6SWT - chains A and B; structure by X-ray diffraction, 1.20 A resolution.

# Chain A
Protein: Alpha-actinin-2
Organism: Homo sapiens
UniProtKB: P35609 (ACTN2_HUMAN); residue numbers follow UniProt; this construct covers 19-270
Amino-acid sequence (254 residues; row label = number of the first residue in the row):
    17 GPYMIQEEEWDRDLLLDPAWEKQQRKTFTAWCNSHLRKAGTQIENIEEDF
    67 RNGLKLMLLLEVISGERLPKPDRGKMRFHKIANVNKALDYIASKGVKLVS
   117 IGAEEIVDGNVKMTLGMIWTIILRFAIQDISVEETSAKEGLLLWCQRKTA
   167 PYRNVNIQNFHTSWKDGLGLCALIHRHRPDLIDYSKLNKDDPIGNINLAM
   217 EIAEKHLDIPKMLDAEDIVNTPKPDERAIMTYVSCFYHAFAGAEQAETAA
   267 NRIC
Not modelled in the structure: 17-29, 258-270
Sequence notes: expression tag (17-18)
Curated features (UniProtKB/Swiss-Prot):
  - modified residue: T237 (Phosphothreonine)
  - natural variant: A119 (A119T: In CMH23 and CMD1AA), L131 (L131P: In MPD6; uncertain significance), M228 (M228T: In CMH23)

# Chain B
Protein: Affimer 9
Organism: synthetic construct
Amino-acid sequence (91 residues; each row starts with the number of its first residue):
     2 SENSLEIEELARFAVDEHNKKENALLEFVRVVKAKEQHQFHMSWTWTMYY
    52 LTLEAKDGGKKKLYEAKVWVKHHPAYIADINFKELQEFKPV
Not modelled in the structure: 2-4

# Interface between chain A and chain B
Pairs across the interface (32):
  P195(A) with I78(B)
  D196(A) with I78(B); A79(B)
  L197(A) with Y77(B); I78(B), hydrogen bond (backbone-backbone); A79(B), hydrophobic
  I198(A) with A76(B); I78(B)
  D199(A) with A76(B), hydrogen bond (backbone-backbone); I78(B)
  K202(A) with P75(B); A76(B)
  L203(A) with H74(B); A76(B), hydrophobic
  D206(A) with M43(B)
  D207(A) with M43(B); S44(B)
  G210(A) with W45(B), hydrogen bond (backbone-side chain)
  N213(A) with W45(B)
  L214(A) with W45(B), hydrophobic; H74(B); A76(B), hydrophobic
  E217(A) with K72(B), salt bridge; F83(B)
  I218(A) with Y77(B), hydrophobic; F83(B), hydrophobic
  K221(A) with Y77(B), hydrogen bond; D80(B), salt bridge; N82(B), hydrogen bond (side chain-backbone); F83(B)
  H222(A) with Y77(B), hydrogen bond; A79(B)
Interface residues without a listed pair, chain A (17 interface residues in all): K227

# Overview
The interface between chain A and chain B involves 17 residues on one side and 13 on the other, with 6
hydrogen bonds and 2 salt bridges. Polar pairs include E217(A)-K72(B), K221(A)-D80(B) and G210(A)-W45(B).
Chain A is Alpha-actinin-2 (Homo sapiens) and chain B is Affimer 9 (synthetic construct); the structure,
Affimer9 co-crystalised with the CH domains of alpha actinin 2, was determined by X-ray diffraction.
